PDB entry 3RGX | X-ray diffraction, 2.47 A resolution | chain A

[Chain A]
Molecule: Protein BRASSINOSTEROID INSENSITIVE 1
Source organism: Arabidopsis thaliana
Notes: EC 2.7.10.1, 2.7.11.1
Reference sequence: O22476 (BRI1_ARATH); numbering as in UniProt (aligned over 23-784)
Sequence (768 residues; row label = number of the first residue in the row):
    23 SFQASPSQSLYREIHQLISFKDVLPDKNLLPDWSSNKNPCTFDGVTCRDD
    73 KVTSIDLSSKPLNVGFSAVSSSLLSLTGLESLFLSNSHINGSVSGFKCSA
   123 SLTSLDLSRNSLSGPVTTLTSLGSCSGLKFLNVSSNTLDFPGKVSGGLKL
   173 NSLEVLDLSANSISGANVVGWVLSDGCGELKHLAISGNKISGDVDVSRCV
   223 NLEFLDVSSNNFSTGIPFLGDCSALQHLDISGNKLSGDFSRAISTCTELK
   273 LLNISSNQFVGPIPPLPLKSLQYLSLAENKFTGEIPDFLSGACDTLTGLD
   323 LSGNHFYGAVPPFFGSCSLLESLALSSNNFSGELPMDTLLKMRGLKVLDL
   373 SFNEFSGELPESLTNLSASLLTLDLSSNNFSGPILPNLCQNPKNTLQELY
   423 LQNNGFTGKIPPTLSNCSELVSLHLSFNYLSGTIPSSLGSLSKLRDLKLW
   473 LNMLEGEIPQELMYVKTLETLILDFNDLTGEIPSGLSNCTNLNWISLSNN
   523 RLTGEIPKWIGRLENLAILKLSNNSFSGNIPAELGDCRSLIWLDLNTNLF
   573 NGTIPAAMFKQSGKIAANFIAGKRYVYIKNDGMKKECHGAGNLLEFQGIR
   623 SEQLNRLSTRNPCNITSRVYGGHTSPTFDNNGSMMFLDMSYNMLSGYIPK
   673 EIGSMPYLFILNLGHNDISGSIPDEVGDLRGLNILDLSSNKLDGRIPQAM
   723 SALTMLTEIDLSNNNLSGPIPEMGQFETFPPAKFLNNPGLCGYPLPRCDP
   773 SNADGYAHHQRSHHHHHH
Not modelled in the structure: 23-30, 592-595, 643-646, 773-790
Construct notes: expression tag (785-790)
Disulfides: Cys62-Cys69, Cys120-Cys147, Cys199-Cys221, Cys244-Cys268, Cys315-Cys339, Cys411-Cys439, Cys609-Cys635, Cys763-Cys770
Covalent attachments: N-acetylglucosamine (NAG) linked to Asn112, Asn154, Asn233, Asn275, Asn351, Asn510, Asn545, Asn573
Swiss-Prot annotation at these positions:
  - region (SERK1 binding): Arg640 to Tyr642, Thr726 to Thr729, Gly746 to Thr750
  - motif: Cys62 to Cys69 (Cys pair 1), Cys763 to Cys770 (Cys pair 2)
  - binding site (brassinolide): Tyr597, Tyr642, Ser647, Asn705
  - site (Interacts with SERK1): Asn705, Tyr765
  - glycosylation (N-linked (GlcNAc...) asparagine): Asn112, Asn154, Asn233, Asn275, Asn351, Asn387, Asn401, Asn438, Asn510, Asn545, Asn573, Asn636, Asn653, Asn737
  - mutagenesis: Cys69 (C69Y: In bri1-5; brassinosteroid-insensitive semi-dwarf mutant), Gly611 (G611E: In bri1-113; brassinosteroid-insensitive semi-dwarf mutant), Gly613 (G613S: In bri1-7; brassinosteroid-insensitive semi-dwarf mutant), Gly644 (G644D: In bri1-6; brassinosteroid-insensitive semi-dwarf mutant), Ser662 (S662F: In bri1-9; brassinosteroid-insensitive semi-dwarf mutant), Thr750 (T750I: In bri1-102; brassinosteroid-insensitive dwarf mutant)
Reported in the primary citation:
  - post-translational modification sites: Asn545
  - mutagenesis - G613S, S662F: decreased signaling (citing earlier work)

[Summary]
N-acetylglucosamine is covalently linked to Asn112, Asn154, Asn233, Asn275, Asn351 and Asn510 and 2 more.
Curated annotation (UniProt) lists 4 brassinolide-binding residues and 6 mutagenesis sites. The paper reports
that G613S and S662F reduce signaling; a modification site at Asn545.
Chain A is Protein BRASSINOSTEROID INSENSITIVE 1 (Arabidopsis thaliana); the structure, Structural insight
into brassinosteroid perception by BRI1, was determined by X-ray diffraction together with 3RGZ from the same
study.
